PDB entry 5WZN | X-ray diffraction, 2.10 A resolution | chain A

Chain A:
Name: Alpha-N-acetylgalactosaminidase
Organism: Bifidobacterium bifidum
Notes: EC 3.2.1.49
UniProtKB: G5ELM1 (G5ELM1_BIFBI); numbering as in UniProt (aligned over 1-634)
Amino-acid sequence (640 residues; numbered 1 to 640; the number before each row is that of its first residue):
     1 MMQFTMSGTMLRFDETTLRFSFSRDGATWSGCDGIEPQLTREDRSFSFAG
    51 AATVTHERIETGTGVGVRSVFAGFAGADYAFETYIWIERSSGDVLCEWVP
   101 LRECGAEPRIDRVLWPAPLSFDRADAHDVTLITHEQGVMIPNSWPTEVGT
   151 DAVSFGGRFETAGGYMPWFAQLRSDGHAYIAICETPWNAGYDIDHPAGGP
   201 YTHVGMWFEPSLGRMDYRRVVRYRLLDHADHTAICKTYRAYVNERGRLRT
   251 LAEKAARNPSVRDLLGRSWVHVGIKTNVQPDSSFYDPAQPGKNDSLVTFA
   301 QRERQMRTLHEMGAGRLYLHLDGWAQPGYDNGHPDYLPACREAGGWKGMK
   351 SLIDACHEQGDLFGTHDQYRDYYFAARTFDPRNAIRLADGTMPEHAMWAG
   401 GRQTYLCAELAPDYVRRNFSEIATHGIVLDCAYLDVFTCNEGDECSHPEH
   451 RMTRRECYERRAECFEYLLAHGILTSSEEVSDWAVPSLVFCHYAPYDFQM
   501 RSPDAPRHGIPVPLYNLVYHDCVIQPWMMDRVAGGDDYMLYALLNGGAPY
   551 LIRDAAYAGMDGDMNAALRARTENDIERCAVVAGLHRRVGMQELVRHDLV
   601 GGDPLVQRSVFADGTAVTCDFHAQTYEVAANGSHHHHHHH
Disordered / not traced: 105-108, 565-571, 633-640
Construct notes: expression tag (635-640)
Metal / ion sites: Ca2+ near Asp-322 (its only coordinating residue here); Zn2+: Cys-445, His-450
Residues lining bound ligands: 2-acetamido-2-deoxy-alpha-D-galactopyranose (A2G): Tyr-329, Asp-330, His-366, Gln-368, Asp-371, Trp-398, Tyr-433, Asp-435, Val-436, Glu-478, His-492, Tyr-493, Ala-556, Tyr-557, Asp-561
What the authors report for this chain:
  - catalytic residues: Asp-435, Glu-478
  - binding site for 2-acetamido-2-deoxy-alpha-D-galactopyranose: Tyr-329, Asp-330, Asp-371, Trp-398, Tyr-433, Asp-435, Glu-478, Asp-561
  - Ca2+ coordination: His-271, His-320, Asp-322, His-366
  - Zn2+ coordination: Cys-407, Cys-445, His-450
  - mutagenesis - W398A, D435A (>1000-fold), D435N (>1000-fold): abolished catalytic activity
  - mutagenesis - H271A, H271A/H320A/D322A/H366A (1000-fold), H320A, D330A, D330N, E478A (100-fold), E478Q (100-fold): decreased catalytic activity
  - mutagenesis - H271A, H320A: decreased stability

Overview:
Ligands of chain A: 2-acetamido-2-deoxy-alpha-D-galactopyranose. The Zn2+ site is built by Cys-445 and
His-450. From the paper: catalytic residues Asp-435 and Glu-478; H271A, H271A/H320A/D322A/H366A and H320A,
among others, reduce catalytic activity; 10 substitutions were tested in all.
Chain A is Alpha-N-acetylgalactosaminidase (Bifidobacterium bifidum); the structure,
Alpha-N-acetylgalactosaminidase NagBb from Bifidobacterium bifidum - GalNAc complex, was determined by X-ray
diffraction together with 5WZP, 5WZQ and 5WZR from the same study.
